PDB entry 4FIS | X-ray diffraction, 2.30 A resolution | chains A and B

Chain A (and B):
Protein: Factor for inversion stimulation (fis)
Organism: Escherichia coli
Notes: chain B of this document is another copy of the same molecule, construct and numbering; everything in this record applies to it too
Reference sequence: P0A6R3 (FIS_ECOLI); residues 1-98 here = UniProt positions 1-98
Chain sequence (98 residues; each row starts with the number of its first residue):
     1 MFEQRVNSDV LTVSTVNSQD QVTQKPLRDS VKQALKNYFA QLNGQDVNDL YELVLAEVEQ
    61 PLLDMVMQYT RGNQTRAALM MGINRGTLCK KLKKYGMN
Disordered / not traced: 1-25
Construct notes: conflict C89 (Arg in P0A6R3)
UniProt features mapped onto this chain:
  - DNA-binding region: Q74 to K93 (H-T-H motif)
  - region: N17 to G44 (Required for the stimulation of HIN-mediated recombination)

How chain A and chain B interact:
Pairs across the interface - 64 pairs, chain A then chain B:
  P26(A) with E57(B)
  L27(A) with S30(B); V31(B); E57(B), hydrogen bond (backbone-side chain)
  R28(A) with E57(B), hydrogen bond (backbone-side chain); P61(B)
  S30(A) with L27(B)
  V31(A) with L27(B), hydrophobic; V58(B); P61(B), hydrophobic
  K32(A) with P61(B); D64(B), salt bridge; M65(B)
  L35(A) with L62(B), hydrophobic; M65(B), hydrophobic
  K36(A) with M65(B)
  F39(A) with M65(B); V66(B), hydrophobic; M80(B), hydrophobic
  L42(A) with Y69(B)
  V47(A) with L79(B); M80(B)
  N48(A) with L79(B); M80(B); G82(B), hydrogen bond (backbone-backbone)
  D49(A) with M80(B); M81(B)
  L50(A) with V66(B), hydrophobic; M80(B), hydrogen bond (backbone-backbone); M81(B)
  Y51(A) with E59(B), hydrogen bond; L62(B), hydrophobic; M81(B), hydrogen bond (backbone-backbone); K91(B), hydrogen bond
  V54(A) with V58(B), hydrophobic
  E57(A) with P26(B); L27(B); R28(B), salt bridge
  V58(A) with V54(B), hydrophobic; V58(B), hydrophobic
  E59(A) with Y51(B), hydrogen bond
  Q60(A) with R28(B)
  P61(A) with R28(B); V31(B), hydrophobic; K32(B)
  L62(A) with Y51(B), hydrophobic
  D64(A) with K32(B), salt bridge
  M65(A) with K32(B); K36(B); F39(B)
  Y69(A) with F39(B), hydrophobic; L42(B)
  L79(A) with V47(B); N48(B)
  M80(A) with F39(B), hydrophobic; V47(B); N48(B); D49(B), hydrogen bond (backbone-backbone); L50(B), hydrogen bond (backbone-backbone)
  M81(A) with D49(B); L50(B), hydrogen bond (backbone-backbone); Y51(B), hydrogen bond (backbone-backbone)
  G82(A) with N48(B)
  K91(A) with Y51(B)
Interface residues without a listed pair, chain A (34 interface residues in all): A34, L55, V66, R76
Interface residues without a listed pair, chain B (33 interface residues in all): A34, L35, L55, I83

In short:
34 residues of chain A face 33 of chain B across their interface, with 12 hydrogen bonds and 3 salt bridges.
Among the polar pairs are K32(A)-D64(B), E57(A)-R28(B) and L27(A)-E57(B).
Chain A and chain B are both Factor for inversion stimulation (fis) (Escherichia coli); the structure, The
molecular structure of wild-type and a mutant fis protein: relationship between mutational changes and
recombinational ..., was determined by X-ray diffraction together with 3FIS from the same study.
